Entry 9EA7 (electron microscopy, 9.00 A resolution (very low resolution: no residue pairs are listed; an interface is given only as per-side residue counts)); this record covers chain A.

== Chain A ==
Protein: Apolipoprotein B 100
Source organism: Homo sapiens
UniProtKB: P04114 (APOB_HUMAN); numbering as in UniProt (aligned over 1-4563)
Sequence (4563 residues; row label = number of the first residue in the row):
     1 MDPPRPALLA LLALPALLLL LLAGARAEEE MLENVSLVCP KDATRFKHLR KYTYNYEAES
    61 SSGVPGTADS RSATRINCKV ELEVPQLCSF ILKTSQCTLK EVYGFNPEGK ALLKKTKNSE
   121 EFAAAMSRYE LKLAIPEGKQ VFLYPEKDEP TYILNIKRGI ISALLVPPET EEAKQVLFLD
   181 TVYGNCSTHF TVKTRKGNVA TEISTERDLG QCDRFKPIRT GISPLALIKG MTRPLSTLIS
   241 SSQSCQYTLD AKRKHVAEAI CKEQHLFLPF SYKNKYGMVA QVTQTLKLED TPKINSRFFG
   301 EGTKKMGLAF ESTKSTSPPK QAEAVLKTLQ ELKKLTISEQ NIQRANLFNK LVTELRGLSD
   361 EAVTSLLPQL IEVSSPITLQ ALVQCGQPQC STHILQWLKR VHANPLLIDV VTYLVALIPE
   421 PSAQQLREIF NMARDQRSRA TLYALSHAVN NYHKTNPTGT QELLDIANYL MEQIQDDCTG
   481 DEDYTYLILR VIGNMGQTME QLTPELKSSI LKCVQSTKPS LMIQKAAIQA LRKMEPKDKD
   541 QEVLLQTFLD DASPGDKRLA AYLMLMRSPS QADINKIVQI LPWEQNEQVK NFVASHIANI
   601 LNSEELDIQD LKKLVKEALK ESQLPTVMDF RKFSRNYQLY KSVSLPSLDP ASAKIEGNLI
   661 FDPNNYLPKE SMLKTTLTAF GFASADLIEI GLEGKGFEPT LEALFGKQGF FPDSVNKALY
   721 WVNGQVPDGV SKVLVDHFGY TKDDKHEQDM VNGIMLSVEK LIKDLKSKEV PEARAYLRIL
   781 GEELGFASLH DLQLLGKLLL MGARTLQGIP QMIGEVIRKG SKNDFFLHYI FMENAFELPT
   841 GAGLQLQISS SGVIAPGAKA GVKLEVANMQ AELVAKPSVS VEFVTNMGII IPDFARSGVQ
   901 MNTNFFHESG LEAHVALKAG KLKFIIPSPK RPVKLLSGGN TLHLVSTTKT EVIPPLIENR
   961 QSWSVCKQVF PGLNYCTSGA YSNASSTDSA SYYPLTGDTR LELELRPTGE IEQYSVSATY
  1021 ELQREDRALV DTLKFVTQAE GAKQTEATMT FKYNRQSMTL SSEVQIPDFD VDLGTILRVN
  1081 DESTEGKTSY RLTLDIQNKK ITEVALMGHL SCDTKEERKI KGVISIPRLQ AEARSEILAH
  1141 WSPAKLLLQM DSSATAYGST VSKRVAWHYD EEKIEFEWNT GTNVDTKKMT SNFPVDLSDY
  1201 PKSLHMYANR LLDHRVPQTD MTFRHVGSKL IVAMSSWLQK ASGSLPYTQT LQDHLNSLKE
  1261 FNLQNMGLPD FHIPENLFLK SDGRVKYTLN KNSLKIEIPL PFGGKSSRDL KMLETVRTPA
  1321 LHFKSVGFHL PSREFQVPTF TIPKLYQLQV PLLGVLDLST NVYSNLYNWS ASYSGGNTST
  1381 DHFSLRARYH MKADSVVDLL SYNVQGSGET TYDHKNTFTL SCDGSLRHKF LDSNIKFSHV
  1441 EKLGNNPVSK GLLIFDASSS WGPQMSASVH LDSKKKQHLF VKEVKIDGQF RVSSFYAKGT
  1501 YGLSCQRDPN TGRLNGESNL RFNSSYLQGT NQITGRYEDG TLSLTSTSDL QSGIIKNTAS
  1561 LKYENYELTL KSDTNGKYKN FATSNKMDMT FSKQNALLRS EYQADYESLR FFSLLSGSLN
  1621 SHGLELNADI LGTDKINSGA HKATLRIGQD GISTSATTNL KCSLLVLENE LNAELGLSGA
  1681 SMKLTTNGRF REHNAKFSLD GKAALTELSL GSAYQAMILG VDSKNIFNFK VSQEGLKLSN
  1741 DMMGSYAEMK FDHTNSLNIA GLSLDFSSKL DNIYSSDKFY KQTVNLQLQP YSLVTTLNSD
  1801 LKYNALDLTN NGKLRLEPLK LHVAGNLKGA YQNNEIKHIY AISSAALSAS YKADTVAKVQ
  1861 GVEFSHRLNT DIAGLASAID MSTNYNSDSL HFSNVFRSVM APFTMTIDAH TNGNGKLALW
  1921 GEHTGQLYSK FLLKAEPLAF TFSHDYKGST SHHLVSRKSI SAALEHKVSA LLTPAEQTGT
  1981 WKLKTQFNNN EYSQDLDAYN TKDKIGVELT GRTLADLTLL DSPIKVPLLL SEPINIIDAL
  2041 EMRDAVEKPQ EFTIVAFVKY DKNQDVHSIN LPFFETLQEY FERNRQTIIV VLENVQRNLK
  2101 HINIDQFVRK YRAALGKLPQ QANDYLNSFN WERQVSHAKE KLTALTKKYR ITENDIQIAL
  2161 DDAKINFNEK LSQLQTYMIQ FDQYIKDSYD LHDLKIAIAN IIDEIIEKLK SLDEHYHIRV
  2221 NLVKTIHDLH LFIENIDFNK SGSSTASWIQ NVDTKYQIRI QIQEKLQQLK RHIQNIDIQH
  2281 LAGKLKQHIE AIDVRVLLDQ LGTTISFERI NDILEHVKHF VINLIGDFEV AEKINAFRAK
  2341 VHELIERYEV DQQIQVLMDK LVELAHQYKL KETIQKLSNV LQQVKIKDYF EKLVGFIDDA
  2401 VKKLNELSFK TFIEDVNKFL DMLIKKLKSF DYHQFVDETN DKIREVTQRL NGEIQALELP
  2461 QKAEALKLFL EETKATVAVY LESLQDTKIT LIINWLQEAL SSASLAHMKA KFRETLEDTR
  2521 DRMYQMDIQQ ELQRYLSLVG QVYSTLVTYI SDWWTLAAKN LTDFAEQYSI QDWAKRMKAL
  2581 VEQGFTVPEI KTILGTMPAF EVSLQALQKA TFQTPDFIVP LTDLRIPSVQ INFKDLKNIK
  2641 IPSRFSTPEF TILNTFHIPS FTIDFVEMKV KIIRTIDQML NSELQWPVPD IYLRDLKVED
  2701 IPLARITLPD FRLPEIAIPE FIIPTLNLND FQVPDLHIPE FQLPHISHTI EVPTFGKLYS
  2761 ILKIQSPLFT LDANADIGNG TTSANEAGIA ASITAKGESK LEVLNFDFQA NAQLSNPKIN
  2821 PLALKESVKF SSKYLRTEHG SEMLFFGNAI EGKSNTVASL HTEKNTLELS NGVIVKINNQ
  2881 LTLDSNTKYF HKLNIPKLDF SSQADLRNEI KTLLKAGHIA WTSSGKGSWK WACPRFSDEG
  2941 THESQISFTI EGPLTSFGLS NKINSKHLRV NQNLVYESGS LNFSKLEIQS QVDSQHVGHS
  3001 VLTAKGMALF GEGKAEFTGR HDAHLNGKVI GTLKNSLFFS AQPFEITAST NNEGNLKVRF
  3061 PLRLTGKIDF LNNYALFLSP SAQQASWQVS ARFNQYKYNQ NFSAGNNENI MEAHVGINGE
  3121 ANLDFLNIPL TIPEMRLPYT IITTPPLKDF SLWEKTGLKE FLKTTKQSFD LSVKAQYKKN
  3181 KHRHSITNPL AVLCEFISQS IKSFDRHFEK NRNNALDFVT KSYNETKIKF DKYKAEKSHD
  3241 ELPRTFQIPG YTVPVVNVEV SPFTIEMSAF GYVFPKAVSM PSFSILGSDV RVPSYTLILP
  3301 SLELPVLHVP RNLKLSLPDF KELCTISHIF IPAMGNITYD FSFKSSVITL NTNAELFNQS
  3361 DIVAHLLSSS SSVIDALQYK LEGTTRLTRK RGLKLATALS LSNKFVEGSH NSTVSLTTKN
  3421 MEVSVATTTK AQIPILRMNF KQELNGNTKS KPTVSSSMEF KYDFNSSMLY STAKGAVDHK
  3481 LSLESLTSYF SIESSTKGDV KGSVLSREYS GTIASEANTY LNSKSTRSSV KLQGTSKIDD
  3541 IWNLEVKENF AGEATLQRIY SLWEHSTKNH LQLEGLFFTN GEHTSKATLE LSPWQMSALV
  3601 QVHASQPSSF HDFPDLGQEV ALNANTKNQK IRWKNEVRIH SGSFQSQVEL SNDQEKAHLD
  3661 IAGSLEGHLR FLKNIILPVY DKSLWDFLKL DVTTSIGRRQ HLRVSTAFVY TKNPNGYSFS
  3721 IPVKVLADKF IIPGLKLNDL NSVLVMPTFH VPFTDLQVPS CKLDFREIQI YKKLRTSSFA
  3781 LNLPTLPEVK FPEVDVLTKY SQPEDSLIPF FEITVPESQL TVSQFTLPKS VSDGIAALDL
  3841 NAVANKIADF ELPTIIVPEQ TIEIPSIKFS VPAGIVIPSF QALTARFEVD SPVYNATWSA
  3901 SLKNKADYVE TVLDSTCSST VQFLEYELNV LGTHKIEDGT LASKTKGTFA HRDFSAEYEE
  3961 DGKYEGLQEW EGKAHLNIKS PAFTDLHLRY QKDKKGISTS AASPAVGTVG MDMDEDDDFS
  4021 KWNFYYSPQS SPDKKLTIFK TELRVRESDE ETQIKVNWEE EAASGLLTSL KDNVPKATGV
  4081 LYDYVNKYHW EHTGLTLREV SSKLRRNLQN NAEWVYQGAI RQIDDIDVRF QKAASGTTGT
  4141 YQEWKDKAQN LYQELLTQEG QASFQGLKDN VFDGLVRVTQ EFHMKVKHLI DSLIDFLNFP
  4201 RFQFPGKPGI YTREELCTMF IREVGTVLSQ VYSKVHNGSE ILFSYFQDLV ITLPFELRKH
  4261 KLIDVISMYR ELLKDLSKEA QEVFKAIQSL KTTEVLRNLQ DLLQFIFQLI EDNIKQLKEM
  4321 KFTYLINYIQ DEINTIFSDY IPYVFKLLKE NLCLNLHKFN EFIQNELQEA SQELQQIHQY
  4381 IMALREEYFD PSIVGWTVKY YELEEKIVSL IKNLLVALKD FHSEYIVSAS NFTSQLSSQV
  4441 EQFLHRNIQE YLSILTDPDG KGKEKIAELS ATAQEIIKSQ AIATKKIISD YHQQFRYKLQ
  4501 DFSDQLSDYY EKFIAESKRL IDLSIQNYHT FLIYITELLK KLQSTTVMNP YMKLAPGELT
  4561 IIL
Unresolved in the structure: 1-37
Cystine bridges: Cys-39/Cys-88, Cys-78/Cys-97, Cys-186/Cys-212, Cys-245/Cys-261, Cys-385/Cys-390, Cys-478/Cys-513, Cys-966/Cys-976, Cys-3194/Cys-3324
Swiss-Prot annotation at these positions:
  - region: Lys-3174 to His-3184 (Basic (possible receptor binding region)), Val-3373 to Leu-3393 (LDL receptor binding), Arg-3386 to Lys-3394 (Basic (possible receptor binding region))
  - modified residue: Lys-2004 (N6-acetyllysine), Ser-3279 (Phosphoserine), Ser-4048 (Phosphoserine), Thr-4052 (Phosphothreonine)
  - lipidation: Cys-1112 (S-palmitoyl cysteine)
  - glycosylation (N-linked (GlcNAc...) asparagine): Asn-34, Asn-185, Asn-983, Asn-1368, Asn-1377, Asn-1523, Asn-2239, Asn-2560, Asn-2779, Asn-2982, Asn-3101, Asn-3224, Asn-3336, Asn-3358, Asn-3411, Asn-3465, Asn-3895, Asn-4237, Asn-4431
  - natural variant: Leu-12 to Leu-14 (deletion), Thr-98 (T98I: Influences plasma concentrations of low density lipoprotein cholesterol), Ala-251 (A251T: Does not affect plasma lipid levels), Arg-490 (R490W: In FHBL1), Val-952 (V952L: In FHBL1; uncertain significance), Phe-2564 (F2564C: In a colorectal cancer sample), Arg-3527 (R3527Q: In FHCL2), Arg-3558 (R3558C: In FHCL2)
  - mutagenesis: Asp-483 (D483N: Impairs protein secretion; D483Q: Does not affect protein secretion), Arg-490 (R490A: Impairs protein secretion; R490K: Does not affect protein secretion)
From the paper describing this entry:
  - disease-associated variants - R3527Q: decreased binding to LDLR (citing earlier work)

== Overview ==
Curated annotation (UniProt) lists 2 mutagenesis sites. The paper reports that R3527Q reduces binding to LDLR.
Chain A is Apolipoprotein B 100 (Homo sapiens); the structure, The Structure of ApoB100 from Human Low-Density
Lipoprotein, was determined by electron microscopy (same publication as 9E9R and 9EAG).
